1TID - chains C and D of the 4 polymer chains in the assembly; structure by X-ray diffraction, 2.50 A resolution.

Chain C:
Name: Anti-sigma F factor
Organism: Geobacillus stearothermophilus
Notes: EC 2.7.1.37
Reference sequence: O32727 (SP2AB_BACST); residue numbers follow UniProt; this construct covers 1-136
Chain sequence (136 residues; each row starts with the number of its first residue):
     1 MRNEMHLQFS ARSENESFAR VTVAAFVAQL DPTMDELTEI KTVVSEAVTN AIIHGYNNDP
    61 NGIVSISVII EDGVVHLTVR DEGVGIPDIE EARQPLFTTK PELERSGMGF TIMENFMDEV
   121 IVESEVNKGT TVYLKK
Unresolved in the structure: 1-2
Construct notes: modified residue (1, 5, 108, 113, 117)
Modified positions: Mse1 (selenomethionine); Mse5, Mse34, Mse108, Mse113, Mse117 (selenomethionine; parent Met)
Metal / ion sites: Mg2+: Asn50 (together with ATP)
Small-molecule neighbours: ATP (adenosine-5'-triphosphate): Glu46, Asn50, Ala51, Ile53, His54, Gly55, Asp81, Gly85, Ile86, Ala92, Phe97, Thr98, Thr99, Arg105, Ser106, Gly107, Mse108, Gly109, Phe110, Thr130

Chain D:
Name: Anti-sigma F factor antagonist
Organism: Geobacillus stearothermophilus
Reference sequence: O32726 (SP2AA_BACST); numbering as in UniProt (aligned over 1-116)
Chain sequence (119 residues; row label = number of the first residue in the row; numbers below 1 keep their minus sign (Gly-2 is residue -2)):
    -2 GSHMSLAIDL EVKQDVLIVR LSGELDHHTA EELREQVTDV LENRAIRHIV LNLGQLTFMD
    58 ASGLGVILGR YKQIKNVGGQ MVVCAVSPAV KRLFDMSGLF KIIRVEADEQ FALQALGVA
Unresolved in the structure: -2
Construct notes: cloning artifact (-2 to 0); modified residue (1, 56, 78, 93); engineered mutation Ala58 (Ser in O32726)
Modified positions: Mse1, Mse56, Mse78, Mse93 (selenomethionine; parent Met)

How chain C and chain D interact:
Pairs across the interface (37; chain C residue first):
  Ser13(C) with His24(D); His25(D), hydrogen bond
  Glu14(C) with His25(D), salt bridge
  Glu16(C) with His24(D)
  Ser17(C) with Glu21(D), hydrogen bond
  Arg20(C) with Glu21(D), salt bridge; Asp23(D), salt bridge; Phe55(D)
  Glu39(C) with Arg89(D), salt bridge
  Thr42(C) with Phe55(D); Mse56(D)
  Ser45(C) with Phe55(D); Asp57(D), hydrogen bond
  Glu46(C) with Asp57(D); Ala58(D), hydrogen bond (side chain-backbone)
  Thr49(C) with His24(D)
  Ile53(C) with His24(D)
  Asn58(C) with His24(D)
  Glu104(C) with Arg31(D); Gly62(D); Gly66(D); Arg67(D), salt bridge
  Arg105(C) with His24(D), hydrogen bond; Ser59(D), hydrogen bond
  Ser106(C) with Ala58(D); Leu61(D); Gly62(D)
  Mse108(C) with Ala58(D), hydrophobic; Leu61(D), hydrophobic; Ser94(D)
  Ile112(C) with Ala58(D), hydrophobic; Mse93(D)
  Asn115(C) with Arg89(D); Mse93(D)
  Phe116(C) with Arg89(D); Leu90(D), hydrophobic; Mse93(D), hydrophobic
Also at the interface, not in a pair above, chain C (22 interface residues in all): Lys41, Gly109, Thr111
Also at the interface, not in a pair above, chain D (20 interface residues in all): Val63, Leu65

Overview:
Chain C and chain D form an interface of 22 and 20 residues respectively, with 6 hydrogen bonds and 5 salt
bridges. Polar contacts include Glu14(C)-His25(D), Arg20(C)-Glu21(D) and Arg20(C)-Asp23(D). Chain C binds ATP.
Here chain C is Anti-sigma F factor and chain D is Anti-sigma F factor antagonist, both from Geobacillus
stearothermophilus. Entry 1TID (Crystal Structures of the ADP and ATP bound forms of the Bacillus Anti-sigma
factor SpoIIAB in ...) was determined by X-ray diffraction (same publication as 1TH8, 1THN and 1TIL).
